Entry 3JX7 (X-ray diffraction, 1.60 A resolution); this record covers chains A and C of the 3 polymer chains in the assembly.

[Chain A]
Protein: alkylpurine DNA glycosylase AlkD
From: Bacillus cereus
UniProtKB: Q816E8 (Q816E8_BACCR); numbering as in UniProt (aligned over 1-231)
Amino-acid sequence (232 residues; numbered 0 to 231; the number before each row is that of its first residue; numbering starts at 0):
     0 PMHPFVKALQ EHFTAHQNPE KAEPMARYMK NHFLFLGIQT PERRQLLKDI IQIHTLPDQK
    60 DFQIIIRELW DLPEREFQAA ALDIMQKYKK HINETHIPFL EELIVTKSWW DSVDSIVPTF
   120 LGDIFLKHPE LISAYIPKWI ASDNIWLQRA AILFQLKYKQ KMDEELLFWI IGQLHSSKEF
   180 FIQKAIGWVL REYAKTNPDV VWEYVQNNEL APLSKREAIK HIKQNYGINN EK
Construct notes: expression tag (0)
Reported in the primary citation:
  - contacts within the chain: Asp-113/Arg-148
  - binding site for the 12-nt DNA strand (chain C): Tyr-27, Trp-109, Asp-113, Arg-148, Arg-190
  - mutagenesis - D113N, R148A: decreased catalytic activity on 7mG (citing earlier work)
  - catalytic residues: Asp-113, Arg-148

[Chain C]
Molecule: 12-nt DNA strand
Sequence (12 nucleotides; numbered 13 to 24; the number before each row is that of its first residue):
    13 CCCGTTAGTC CG

[Chain A / chain C interface]
Contacting residue pairs - 20 pairs, chain A then chain C:
  Tyr-27(A) / DA19(C)  hydrogen bond to the base
  Tyr-27(A) / DG20(C)  sugar contact
  Lys-29(A) / DG20(C)  phosphate contact
  Lys-29(A) / DT21(C)  salt bridge to the phosphate
  Trp-109(A) / DT18(C)  base contact
  Trp-109(A) / DA19(C)  hydrogen bond to the phosphate
  Asp-113(A) / DT18(C)  sugar contact
  Arg-148(A) / DT18(C)  hydrogen bond to the phosphate
  Arg-148(A) / DA19(C)  salt bridge to the phosphate
  Phe-179(A) / DA19(C)  sugar contact
  Phe-180(A) / DA19(C)  phosphate contact
  Lys-183(A) / DT18(C)  phosphate contact
  Lys-183(A) / DA19(C)  salt bridge to the phosphate
  Trp-187(A) / DT17(C)  phosphate contact
  Trp-187(A) / DT18(C)  sugar contact
  Arg-190(A) / DT17(C)  hydrogen bond to the phosphate
  Arg-190(A) / DT18(C)  salt bridge to the phosphate
  Lys-194(A) / DG16(C)  hydrogen bond to the phosphate
  Lys-194(A) / DT17(C)  salt bridge to the phosphate
  His-220(A) / DT17(C)  salt bridge to the phosphate
Also at the interface, not in a pair above, chain A (14 interface residues in all): Trp-108, Glu-191

[In short]
The interface between chain A and chain C involves 14 residues on one side and 6 on the other; the contacts
include 5 hydrogen bonds and 6 salt bridges. Among the polar pairs are Tyr-27(A)/DA19(C), Trp-109(A)/DA19(C)
and Arg-148(A)/DT18(C). The paper reports catalytic residues Asp-113(A) and Arg-148(A); D113N and R148A of
chain A reduce catalytic activity on 7mG.
Chain A is alkylpurine DNA glycosylase AlkD (Bacillus cereus) and chain C is a 12-nt DNA strand; the
structure, Bacillus cereus alkylpurine DNA glycosylase AlkD bound to DNA containing a 3-METHYLADENINE analog,
was determined by X-ray diffraction together with 3JXY, 3JXZ and 3JY1 from the same study.
